Entry 7OGP (electron microscopy, 3.30 A resolution); this record covers chains C and D of the 5 polymer chains in the assembly.

# Chain C
Protein: DNA-directed RNA polymerase
From: Pseudomonas phage phiKZ
Notes: EC 2.7.7.6
Sequence (700 residues; each row starts with the number of its first residue):
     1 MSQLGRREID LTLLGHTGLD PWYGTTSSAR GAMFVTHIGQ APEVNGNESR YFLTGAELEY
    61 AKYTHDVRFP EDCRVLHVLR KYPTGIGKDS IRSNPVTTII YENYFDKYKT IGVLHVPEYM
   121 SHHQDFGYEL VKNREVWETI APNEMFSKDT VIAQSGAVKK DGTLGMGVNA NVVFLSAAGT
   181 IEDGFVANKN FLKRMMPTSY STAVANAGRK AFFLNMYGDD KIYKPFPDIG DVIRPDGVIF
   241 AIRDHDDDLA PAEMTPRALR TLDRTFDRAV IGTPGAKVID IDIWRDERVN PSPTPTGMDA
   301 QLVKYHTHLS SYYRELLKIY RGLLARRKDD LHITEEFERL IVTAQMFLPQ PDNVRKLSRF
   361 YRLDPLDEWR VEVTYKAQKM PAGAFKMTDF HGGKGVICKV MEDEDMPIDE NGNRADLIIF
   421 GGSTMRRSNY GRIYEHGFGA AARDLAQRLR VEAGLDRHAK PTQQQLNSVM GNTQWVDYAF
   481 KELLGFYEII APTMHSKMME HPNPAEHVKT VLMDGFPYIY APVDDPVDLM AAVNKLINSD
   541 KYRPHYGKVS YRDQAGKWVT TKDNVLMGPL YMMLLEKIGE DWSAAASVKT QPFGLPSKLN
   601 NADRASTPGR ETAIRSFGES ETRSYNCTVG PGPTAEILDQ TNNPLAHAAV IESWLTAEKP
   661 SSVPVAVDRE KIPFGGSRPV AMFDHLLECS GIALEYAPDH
Disordered / not traced: 1, 593-596, 699-700

# Chain D
Protein: PHIKZ074
From: Pseudomonas phage phiKZ
Reference sequence: Q8SD88 (Q8SD88_BPDPK); residues 1-677 here = UniProt positions 1-677
Sequence (677 residues; each row starts with the number of its first residue):
     1 MNLNRYKARD LLNLSYDDLW SLPSEWHLIE FDDGKTVVSV DRITKLSVLC WYPLKHYKDC
    61 PIPSDHHIDF NRILTDNPKD YLNVEGGRVT SKAMVKHLNK AIWNIYDWSG ETVDPEVLSK
   121 LAIEGKNWLY NQTTVKLSEY LATLSMFDIA EVYNHPKVRE ANHNIEPTTY GIEKISYGKV
   181 KEVFNDPTQF IGNSIIEGLR SGTQKTEQLL QAFAWRGFPT DINSDIFKYP VTTGYIDGIW
   241 NLYENMIESR SGTKALLYNK ELLRVTEYFN RKSQLIAQYV QRLHPGDCKT TILAEYPVTK
   301 LTLKAFKGKY YQKEDGKLDW IRGNETHLIG TKQKFRSVFG CNHPDSQGIC MTCYGRLGIN
   361 IPKGTNIGQV AAVSMGDKIT SAVLSTKHTD ASSAVEQYKL GKIESNYLRT GEIPETLYLK
   421 KELTQKDYRL VIARSEAENL ADILMIDDLT AYPATSATEL TSLALVYDDE VNGECGDVLT
   481 VSLYNRRASL SIEMLKHIKM VRWELDQRDN IVISLRGFDF NLPFLTLPNK HVNMYEVMKR
   541 FQSFLHSGSD SAEAGKLSTE KVGYTSKTYL KNYKSPIEAL PVFATMANEK ISLNISHCEI
   601 LIYAMMIRSA QYRDYRLPKP GINGQFEKYN RLMQCRSLGG AMAFEKQHEP LNNPGSFLNK
   661 MRNDHPYDLL VKGGKLR
Disordered / not traced: 385-551
Metal / ion sites: Zn2+: Cys288, Cys341, Cys350, Cys353
Reported in the primary citation:
  - Zn2+ coordination: Cys288, Cys341, Cys350, Cys353

# Interface between chain C and chain D
Contacting residue pairs (87):
  Leu4(C) with Thr233(D); Asp237(D)
  Arg7(C) with Trp240(D)
  Glu8(C) with Trp240(D); Asn241(D)
  Ile9(C) with Trp240(D)
  Tyr23(C) with Trp240(D); Asn245(D)
  Gly24(C) with Gly238(D); Ile239(D), hydrogen bond (backbone-backbone); Trp240(D)
  Thr25(C) with Tyr235(D); Ile236(D)
  Ser28(C) with Glu248(D); Ser249(D), hydrogen bond (side chain-backbone); Gly252(D)
  Phe174(C) with Thr143(D), hydrogen bond (backbone-side chain); Leu144(D)
  Leu175(C) with Ala142(D)
  Ser176(C) with Leu141(D); Ala142(D), hydrogen bond (backbone-backbone)
  Ala178(C) with Thr134(D)
  Gly421(C) with Leu144(D)
  Gly422(C) with Gln204(D), hydrogen bond (backbone-side chain)
  Met425(C) with Leu144(D), hydrophobic; Ile149(D), hydrophobic; Gln204(D); Gln208(D)
  Arg426(C) with Thr203(D), hydrogen bond (side chain-backbone); Gln204(D); Lys205(D); Gln208(D), hydrogen bond (backbone-side chain)
  Ser428(C) with Tyr235(D)
  Tyr430(C) with Ala212(D); Tyr235(D), hydrophobic; Ile236(D), hydrophobic
  Tyr434(C) with Ile236(D), hydrogen bond (side chain-backbone)
  Gly437(C) with Met146(D)
  Leu529(C) with Trp240(D), hydrophobic
  Met530(C) with Ala150(D), hydrophobic; Tyr153(D), hydrophobic; Ile236(D), hydrophobic
  Val533(C) with Met146(D), hydrophobic; Ala150(D), hydrophobic
  Asn534(C) with Asn154(D), hydrogen bond
  Ile537(C) with Phe147(D), hydrophobic; Ala150(D), hydrophobic
  Arg543(C) with Phe147(D)
  Tyr546(C) with Ser145(D), hydrogen bond; Phe147(D), hydrophobic
  Tyr551(C) with Ser138(D), hydrogen bond (side chain-backbone); Leu141(D)
  Gln554(C) with Thr134(D)
  Val559(C) with Ser138(D); Glu139(D)
  Thr560(C) with Glu139(D)
  Thr561(C) with Glu139(D)
  Lys562(C) with Glu139(D), salt bridge; Tyr140(D)
  Asn564(C) with Thr143(D)
  Val565(C) with Thr143(D)
  Leu566(C) with Ser145(D)
  Glu619(C) with Tyr667(D), hydrogen bond (backbone-side chain)
  Thr622(C) with Leu670(D)
  Arg623(C) with Arg271(D); Gln274(D); Gln278(D); Tyr667(D)
  Asn626(C) with Pro666(D); Leu670(D)
  Cys627(C) with Gln278(D), hydrogen bond; Asn366(D), hydrogen bond; Gln369(D), hydrogen bond
  Thr628(C) with Gly364(D)
  Pro631(C) with Leu669(D)
  Leu638(C) with Leu670(D), hydrophobic
  Phe674(C) with Gly673(D); Gly674(D)
  Val680(C) with Val671(D); Lys672(D); Gly673(D)
  Leu687(C) with Leu651(D), hydrophobic
  Ile692(C) with Leu651(D), hydrophobic; Phe657(D), hydrophobic
  Glu695(C) with Lys672(D), salt bridge
  Tyr696(C) with Arg677(D), hydrogen bond (side chain-backbone)
  Ala697(C) with Asn659(D)
Other interface residues (no listed pair), chain C (66 interface residues in all): Leu13, Ala29, Ile181, Thr424, Ile433, His436, Pro544, Asp553, Asp563, Ser624, Gly632, Ala635, Asp639, Gly675, Leu694
Other interface residues (no listed pair), chain D (62 interface residues in all): Tyr130, Val135, Asp148, Ile195, Leu209, Leu242, Leu275, Thr365, Leu638, Met642, Lys675, Leu676

# Summary
Chain C and chain D form an interface of 66 and 62 residues respectively, with 16 hydrogen bonds and 2 salt
bridges. Among the polar pairs are Lys562(C)-Glu139(D), Glu695(C)-Lys672(D) and Ser28(C)-Ser249(D). Cys288(D),
Cys341(D), Cys350(D) and Cys353(D) form the Zn2+ site. From the paper: Zn2+ coordination by Cys288(D),
Cys341(D) and Cys350(D) among others.
Here chain C is DNA-directed RNA polymerase and chain D is PHIKZ074, both from Pseudomonas phage phiKZ. Entry
7OGP (Structure of the apo-state of the bacteriophage PhiKZ non-virion RNA polymerase - class including clamp)
was determined by electron microscopy, deposited together with 7OGR.
